PDB entry 6L4U | electron microscopy, 2.40 A resolution | chains A and B of the 28 polymer chains in the assembly

Chain A:
Name: Photosystem I P700 chlorophyll a apoprotein A1
Source organism: Chaetoceros gracilis
Sequence (751 residues; each row starts with the number of its first residue):
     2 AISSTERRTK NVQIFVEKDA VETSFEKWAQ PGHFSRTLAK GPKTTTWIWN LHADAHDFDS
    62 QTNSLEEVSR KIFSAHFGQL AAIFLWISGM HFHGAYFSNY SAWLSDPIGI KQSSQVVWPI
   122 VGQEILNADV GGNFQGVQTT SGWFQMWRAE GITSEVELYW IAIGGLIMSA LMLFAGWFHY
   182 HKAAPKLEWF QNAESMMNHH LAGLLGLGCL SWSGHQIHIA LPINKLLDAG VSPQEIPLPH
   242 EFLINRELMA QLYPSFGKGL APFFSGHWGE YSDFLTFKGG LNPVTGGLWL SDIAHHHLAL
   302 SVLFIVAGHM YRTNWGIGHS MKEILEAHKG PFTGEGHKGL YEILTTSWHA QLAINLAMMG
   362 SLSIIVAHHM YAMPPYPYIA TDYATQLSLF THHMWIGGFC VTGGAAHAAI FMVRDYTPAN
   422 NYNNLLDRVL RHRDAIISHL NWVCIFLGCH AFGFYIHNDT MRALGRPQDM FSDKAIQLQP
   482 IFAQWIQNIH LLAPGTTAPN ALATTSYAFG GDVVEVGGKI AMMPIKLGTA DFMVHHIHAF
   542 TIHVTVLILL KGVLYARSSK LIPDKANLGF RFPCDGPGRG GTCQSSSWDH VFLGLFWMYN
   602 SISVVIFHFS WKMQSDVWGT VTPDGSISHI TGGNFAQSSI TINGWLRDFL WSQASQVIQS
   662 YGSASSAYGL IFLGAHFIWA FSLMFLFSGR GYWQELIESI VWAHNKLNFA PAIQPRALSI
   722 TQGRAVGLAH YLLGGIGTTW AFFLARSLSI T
Unresolved in the structure: 2-10, 752

Chain B:
Name: Photosystem I P700 chlorophyll a apoprotein A2
Source organism: Chaetoceros gracilis
Sequence (733 residues; each row starts with the number of its first residue):
     1 MATKFPKFSQ ALAQDPATRR IWYGIATAHD LEAHDGMTEE NLYQKIFASH FGHLAIIFLW
    61 TAGNLFHVAW QGNFEQWVAK PLKTKPIAHS IWDPHFGESA LKAFSKGNTY PVNIAFSGVY
   121 QWWYTIGFRT NQELYAGSIG LLALSCVLLF AGWLHLQPKF RPSLSWFKNN ESRLNHHLSG
   181 LLGVSSLAWT GHIVHVAIPA SRGVHVGWDN FLTTPPHPAG LTPFFTGNWT VYAENPDSAS
   241 HVYGTSEGAG TAILTFLGGF HPQTQSLWLS DIAHHQLAIA VVFIIAGHMY RTNFGIGHNM
   301 KEILDAHRPP GGRLGAGHVG LFETITNSLH MQLGLALASL GVATSLTAQH MYALTPYAYL
   361 SKDFTTEAAL YTHHQYIAGF LMVGAFAHGA IFFVRDYDPE LNKNNVLARM LEHKEAIISH
   421 LSWASLFLGF HTLGLYIHND TVVAFGQPEK QILFEPVFAE YIQAASGKAV YQFNVLLSSP
   481 TSPATVAGNQ VWLPGWLDAI NNPKNDLFLK IGPGDFLVHH AIALGLHVTA LILVKGALDA
   541 RGSKLMPDKK DFGYSFPCDG PGRGGTCDIS AWDAFYLAMF WMLNTIGWVT FYWHWKHMTI
   601 WGGNPGQFDE SSNYIMGWLR DYLWLNSSPL INGYNPFGMN NLSVWSWMFL FGHLIWATGF
   661 MFLISWRGYW QELIETLVWA HERTPLANLI RWRDKPVALS IVQARLVGLA HFSVGYILTY
   721 AAFVIASTSG KFG
Unresolved in the structure: 1, 733

Chain A / chain B interface:
Contacting residue pairs (155; chain A residue first):
  V122(A) with Q447(B); K450(B), hydrogen bond (backbone-side chain)
  G123(A) with F445(B); Q447(B)
  Q124(A) with F445(B)
  I126(A) with F445(B)
  D435(A) with T676(B); W679(B)
  A436(A) with W679(B), hydrophobic
  I438(A) with L673(B), hydrophobic; T676(B)
  S439(A) with T676(B); W679(B); A680(B)
  N442(A) with L673(B); L677(B)
  D460(A) with Y634(B), hydrogen bond; L650(B)
  T461(A) with W647(B), hydrogen bond
  R463(A) with Y634(B); N635(B); P636(B); M639(B)
  A464(A) with Y634(B), hydrophobic; M639(B); S643(B), hydrogen bond (backbone-side chain)
  L465(A) with H95(B); F96(B), hydrophobic; G97(B), hydrogen bond (backbone-backbone); A100(B)
  G466(A) with S99(B), hydrogen bond (backbone-side chain)
  R467(A) with H95(B), hydrogen bond (side chain-backbone); G97(B)
  I549(A) with Y669(B)
  K552(A) with Y669(B), hydrogen bond (side chain-backbone); E672(B), salt bridge; L673(B)
  Y556(A) with T676(B)
  S560(A) with E672(B), hydrogen bond
  K561(A) with E675(B)
  L562(A) with Q671(B); E675(B)
  K566(A) with E672(B), salt bridge
  C575(A) with P561(B), hydrophobic
  G577(A) with P561(B)
  P578(A) with C558(B), hydrophobic; G560(B); I701(B), hydrophobic
  R580(A) with R667(B), hydrogen bond (backbone-side chain)
  G581(A) with R667(B), hydrogen bond (backbone-side chain); I701(B)
  G582(A) with R667(B), hydrogen bond (backbone-side chain); G668(B); I701(B)
  T583(A) with G668(B)
  C584(A) with W666(B), hydrophobic; R667(B), hydrogen bond (backbone-backbone); G668(B), hydrogen bond (backbone-backbone); Y669(B); I701(B), hydrophobic
  Q585(A) with I664(B), hydrogen bond (side chain-backbone); S665(B); W666(B), hydrogen bond (side chain-backbone); Y669(B)
  S586(A) with G668(B); E672(B)
  H591(A) with Y669(B); E672(B), salt bridge
  L594(A) with S665(B); Y669(B), hydrophobic
  F597(A) with I664(B), hydrophobic
  Q638(A) with P636(B)
  S639(A) with P636(B)
  N644(A) with I631(B); Y634(B); L650(B)
  L647(A) with F649(B), hydrophobic; L650(B), hydrophobic
  R648(A) with I631(B), hydrogen bond (side chain-backbone); N632(B); Y634(B), hydrogen bond (side chain-backbone); N635(B); P636(B)
  W652(A) with W624(B), hydrogen bond (side chain-backbone); S628(B); I631(B), hydrophobic
  S656(A) with W624(B)
  V658(A) with M616(B)
  I659(A) with M616(B), hydrophobic; R620(B); W624(B), hydrophobic
  Q660(A) with W624(B)
  Y662(A) with D440(B), hydrogen bond; V443(B), hydrophobic; A444(B), hydrophobic; Y614(B), hydrophobic; M616(B), hydrophobic
  G663(A) with V443(B); A444(B), hydrogen bond (backbone-backbone)
  S667(A) with A444(B), hydrogen bond (side chain-backbone)
  G670(A) with M616(B)
  L671(A) with D440(B); A444(B), hydrophobic
  F673(A) with L619(B), hydrophobic
  L674(A) with D440(B); M616(B); L619(B), hydrophobic
  F678(A) with L433(B), hydrophobic
  W680(A) with W656(B), hydrophobic; F660(B), hydrophobic
  L684(A) with F660(B), hydrophobic
  L687(A) with L663(B); I664(B), hydrophobic
  F688(A) with Y576(B), hydrogen bond (backbone-side chain); F660(B), hydrophobic; L663(B), hydrophobic; I664(B), hydrophobic; F712(B), hydrophobic
  S689(A) with D568(B); L577(B); W666(B)
  G690(A) with C567(B); D568(B), hydrogen bond (backbone-side chain)
  R691(A) with G564(B); G565(B), hydrogen bond (side chain-backbone); C567(B), hydrogen bond (backbone-backbone)
  G692(A) with T566(B); C567(B), hydrogen bond (backbone-backbone); D568(B); I569(B)
  Y693(A) with I532(B); K535(B); C567(B); D568(B), hydrogen bond (backbone-backbone); L577(B), hydrophobic
  Q695(A) with L545(B)
  E696(A) with K535(B), salt bridge; S543(B), hydrogen bond; K549(B), salt bridge; I569(B)
  L697(A) with I418(B), hydrophobic; K535(B)
  E699(A) with S543(B); K544(B), hydrogen bond (side chain-backbone); L545(B), hydrogen bond (side chain-backbone)
  S700(A) with E415(B); I418(B); S419(B)
  I701(A) with S422(B)
  W703(A) with E415(B); A416(B), hydrophobic
  A704(A) with S419(B)
  I721(A) with G565(B); C567(B), hydrophobic
  R725(A) with W666(B)
Also at the interface, not in a pair above, chain A (81 interface residues in all): L127, F453, L548, P574, F593, I643, S664, Y732
Also at the interface, not in a pair above, chain B (81 interface residues in all): T441, G446, L531, D539, P557, R563, A574, F580, I615, S627, L654, S700

Overview:
The chain A/chain B interface involves 81 residues from each chain; the contacts include 31 hydrogen bonds and
5 salt bridges. Polar contacts include K552(A)-E672(B), K566(A)-E672(B) and H591(A)-E672(B).
Chain A is Photosystem I P700 chlorophyll a apoprotein A1 and chain B is Photosystem I P700 chlorophyll a
apoprotein A2, both from Chaetoceros gracilis; the structure, Structure of the PSI-FCPI supercomplex from
diatom, was determined by electron microscopy (same publication as 6L4T).
